2I24 - chain N; structure by X-ray diffraction, 1.35 A resolution.

# Chain N
Name: New Antigen Receptor PBLA8
Organism: Ginglymostoma cirratum
Notes: fragment: variable domain
UniProt: Q8AXH5 (Q8AXH5_GINCI); residue numbers follow UniProt; this construct covers 1-112
Amino-acid sequence (121 residues; row label = number of the first residue in the row):
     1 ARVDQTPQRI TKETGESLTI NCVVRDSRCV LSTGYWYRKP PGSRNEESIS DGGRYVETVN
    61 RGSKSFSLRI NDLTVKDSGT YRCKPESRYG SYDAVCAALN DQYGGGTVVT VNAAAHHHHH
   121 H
Not modelled in the structure: 1, 115-121
Disulfide bonds: C22-C83, C29-C96

# Overview
Chain N is New Antigen Receptor PBLA8 (Ginglymostoma cirratum); the structure, Crystal structure analysis of
the nurse shark New Antigen Receptor PBLA8 variable domain, was determined by X-ray diffraction, deposited
together with 2I25, 2I26 and 2I27.
